Entry 7O11 (electron microscopy, 3.70 A resolution); this record covers chains B and C of the 5 polymer chains in the assembly.

Chain B (and C):
Molecule: Probable ABC transporter ATP-binding protein NosF
From: Pseudomonas stutzeri ATCC 14405
Notes: chain C of this document is another copy of the same molecule, construct and numbering; everything in this record applies to it too
UniProt: P19844 (NOSF_PSEST); residue numbers follow UniProt; this construct covers 1-308
Chain sequence (308 residues; each row starts with the number of its first residue):
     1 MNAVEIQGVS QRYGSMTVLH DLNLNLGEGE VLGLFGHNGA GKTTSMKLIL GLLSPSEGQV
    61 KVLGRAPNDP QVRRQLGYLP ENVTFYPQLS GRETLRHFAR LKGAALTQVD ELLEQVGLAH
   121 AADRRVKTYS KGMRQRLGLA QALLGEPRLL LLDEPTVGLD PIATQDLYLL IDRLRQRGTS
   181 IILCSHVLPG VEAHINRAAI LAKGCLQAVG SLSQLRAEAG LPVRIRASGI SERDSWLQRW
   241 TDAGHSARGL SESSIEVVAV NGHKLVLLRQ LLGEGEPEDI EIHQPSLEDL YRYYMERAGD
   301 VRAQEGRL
Disordered / not traced: 300-308 (chain C: 1, 300-308)

Interface between chain B and chain C:
Residue-residue contacts (51; chain B residue first):
  N38(B) - D160(C)  hydrogen bond
  L159(B) - H186(C)
  D160(B) - H37(C)  salt bridge
  D160(B) - H186(C)  salt bridge
  P161(B) - L188(C)  hydrophobic
  P161(B) - Y291(C)
  P161(B) - R292(C)  hydrogen bond (backbone-side chain)
  I162(B) - M295(C)  hydrophobic
  Q165(B) - R292(C)
  D172(B) - R248(C)  salt bridge
  D172(B) - L250(C)
  R175(B) - L250(C)  hydrogen bond (side chain-backbone)
  H186(B) - D160(C)  salt bridge
  H186(B) - P161(C)
  V187(B) - V187(C)  hydrophobic
  L188(B) - P161(C)  hydrophobic
  P189(B) - P189(C)
  A193(B) - L250(C)
  R216(B) - D279(C)  salt bridge
  K264(B) - E278(C)  hydrogen bond (side chain-backbone)
  K264(B) - I280(C)
  L265(B) - L272(C)  hydrophobic
  L265(B) - E276(C)
  L265(B) - P277(C)
  L268(B) - L272(C)  hydrophobic
  R269(B) - L272(C)  hydrogen bond (side chain-backbone)
  R269(B) - G273(C)
  R269(B) - G275(C)  hydrogen bond (side chain-backbone)
  R269(B) - E276(C)  salt bridge
  L272(B) - L268(C)  hydrophobic
  L272(B) - R269(C)
  E276(B) - L265(C)
  E278(B) - K264(C)  hydrogen bond (backbone-side chain)
  I280(B) - L268(C)  hydrophobic
  I280(B) - I282(C)
  I280(B) - Q284(C)  hydrogen bond (backbone-side chain)
  E281(B) - I282(C)
  E281(B) - Q284(C)
  I282(B) - I280(C)
  I282(B) - E281(C)
  I282(B) - I282(C)  hydrogen bond (backbone-backbone)
  H283(B) - E281(C)
  H283(B) - H283(C)
  Q284(B) - D279(C)
  Q284(B) - I280(C)  hydrogen bond (side chain-backbone)
  Q284(B) - E281(C)  hydrogen bond (backbone-side chain)
  E288(B) - P161(C)
  E288(B) - Q165(C)
  Y291(B) - P161(C)  hydrophobic
  R292(B) - I162(C)
  R292(B) - Q165(C)
Also at the interface, not in a pair above, chain B (33 interface residues in all): G190, H194, P277, M295
Also at the interface, not in a pair above, chain C (33 interface residues in all): L159, G190, R224

Overview:
Chain B and chain C each contribute 33 residues to their interface; the contacts include 11 hydrogen bonds and
6 salt bridges. Among the polar pairs are D160(B)-H37(C), D160(B)-H186(C) and D172(B)-R248(C).
Both chains are Probable ABC transporter ATP-binding protein NosF (Pseudomonas stutzeri ATCC 14405). Entry
7O11 (ABC transporter NosDFY, nucleotide-free in GDN, R-domain 1) was determined by electron microscopy (same
publication as 7O0Y, 7O0Z, 7O10, 7O12, 7O13, 7O14 and 10 further entries).
